PDB entry 1HQ3 | X-ray diffraction, 2.15 A resolution | chains B and D of the 8 polymer chains in the assembly

== Chain B ==
Protein: Histone H2B
From: Gallus gallus
Reference sequence: P02279 (H2B_CHICK); aligned to UniProt positions 1-126 over residues 0-125 (the alignment contains insertions or deletions, so no single offset holds)
Sequence (126 residues; row label = number of the first residue in the row; numbering starts at 0):
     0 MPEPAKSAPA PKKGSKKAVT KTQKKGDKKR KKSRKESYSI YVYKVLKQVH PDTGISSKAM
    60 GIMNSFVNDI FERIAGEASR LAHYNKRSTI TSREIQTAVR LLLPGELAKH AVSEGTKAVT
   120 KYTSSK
Not modelled in the structure: 0-32, 125

== Chain D ==
Protein: Histone H4-VI
From: Gallus gallus
Reference sequence: P62801 (H4_CHICK); aligned to UniProt positions 1-103 over residues 0-102 (the alignment contains insertions or deletions, so no single offset holds)
Sequence (103 residues; row label = number of the first residue in the row; numbering starts at 0):
     0 MSGRGKGGKG LGKGGAKRHR KVLRDNIQGI TKPAIRRLAR RGGVKRISGL IYEETRGVLK
    60 VFLENVIRDA VTYTEHAKRK TVTAMDVVYA LKRQGRTLYG FGG
Not modelled in the structure: 0-19
Swiss-Prot annotation at these positions:
  - DNA-binding region: Lys16 to Lys20
  - modified residue: Ser1 (N-acetylserine), Arg3 (Asymmetric dimethylarginine), Lys5 (N6-(2-hydroxyisobutyryl)lysine), Lys8 (N6-(2-hydroxyisobutyryl)lysine), Lys12 (N6-(2-hydroxyisobutyryl)lysine), Lys16 (N6-(2-hydroxyisobutyryl)lysine), Lys20 (N6,N6,N6-trimethyllysine), Lys31 (N6-(2-hydroxyisobutyryl)lysine), Lys44 (N6-(2-hydroxyisobutyryl)lysine), Ser47 (Phosphoserine), Tyr51 (Phosphotyrosine), Lys59 (N6-(2-hydroxyisobutyryl)lysine), Lys77 (N6-(2-hydroxyisobutyryl)lysine), Lys79 (N6-(2-hydroxyisobutyryl)lysine), Tyr88 (Phosphotyrosine), Lys91 (N6-(2-hydroxyisobutyryl)lysine)
  - cross-link (Glycyl lysine isopeptide (Lys-Gly)): Lys31 (interchain with G-Cter in UFM1), Lys91 (interchain with G-Cter in ubiquitin)

== How chain B and chain D interact ==
Pairs across the interface (22; chain B residue first):
  Glu76(B) - Tyr72(D)  hydrogen bond
  Glu76(B) - Arg92(D)  salt bridge
  Leu80(B) - Tyr72(D)  hydrophobic
  Leu80(B) - His75(D)
  Tyr83(B) - Arg78(D)
  Tyr83(B) - Thr82(D)
  Tyr83(B) - Met84(D)
  Tyr83(B) - Asp85(D)  hydrogen bond
  Tyr83(B) - Tyr88(D)
  Asn84(B) - His75(D)
  Asn84(B) - Ala76(D)
  Arg92(B) - Glu74(D)  hydrogen bond (side chain-backbone)
  Arg92(B) - His75(D)  hydrogen bond (side chain-backbone)
  Arg92(B) - Lys77(D)
  Glu93(B) - His75(D)  salt bridge
  Thr96(B) - Thr71(D)
  Thr96(B) - His75(D)
  Leu100(B) - Asp68(D)
  Leu100(B) - Thr71(D)
  Leu100(B) - Tyr72(D)
  Leu100(B) - Arg92(D)
  Leu101(B) - Arg92(D)
Other interface residues (no listed pair), chain B (11 interface residues in all): Arg79, Gly104
Other interface residues (no listed pair), chain D (14 interface residues in all): Arg67

== In short ==
11 residues of chain B and 14 residues of chain D are in contact; the contacts include 4 hydrogen bonds and 2
salt bridges. Among the polar pairs are Glu76(B)-Arg92(D), Glu93(B)-His75(D) and Glu76(B)-Tyr72(D). From
UniProt: a DNA-binding region on chain D.
Here chain B is Histone H2B and chain D is Histone H4-VI, both from Gallus gallus. Entry 1HQ3 (Crystal
structure of the histone-core-octamer in kcl/phosphate) was determined by X-ray diffraction.
